8KFV - chains A and C of the 5 polymer chains in the assembly; structure by X-ray diffraction, 2.19 A resolution.

# Chain A
Name: Holliday junction resolvase MOC1, chloroplastic
Source organism: Zea mays
UniProtKB: B4FCI7 (B4FCI7_MAIZE); residue numbers follow UniProt; this construct covers 109-271
Amino-acid sequence (163 residues; numbered 109 to 271; the number before each row is that of its first residue):
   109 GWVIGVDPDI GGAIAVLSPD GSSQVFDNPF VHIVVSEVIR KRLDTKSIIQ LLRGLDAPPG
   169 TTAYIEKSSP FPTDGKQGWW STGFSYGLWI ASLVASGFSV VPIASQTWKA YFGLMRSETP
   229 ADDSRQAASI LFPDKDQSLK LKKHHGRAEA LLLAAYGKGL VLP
Construct notes: engineered mutation Ala229 (Lys in B4FCI7)
Bound ions: Mn2+ site 1: Asp115, Asp117, Glu257 (shared with 1 residue of chain E); Mn2+ site 2: Asp115, Glu174 (shared with 1 residue of chain E)
What the authors report for this chain:
  - mutagenesis - D115N, H253A, H253D: decreased catalytic activity
  - mutagenesis - H253K: abolished catalytic activity on HJ

# Chain C
Molecule: 33-nt DNA strand
Sequence (33 nucleotides; row label = number of the first residue in the row):
     1 CAATCGTGGG AGACCTTTGG TCTCCCTGCA GAT
Not modelled in the structure: 15-17
Bound ions: Mn2+: DC26 (shared with 2 residues of chain B)

# Chain A / chain C interface
Residue-residue contacts (22; chain A residue first):
  Val143(A) - DA11(C)  phosphate contact
  Val143(A) - DG12(C)  phosphate contact
  Ser144(A) - DG10(C)  sugar contact
  Ser144(A) - DA11(C)  hydrogen bond to the phosphate
  Ser144(A) - DG12(C)  hydrogen bond to the phosphate
  Arg148(A) - DA11(C)  salt bridge to the phosphate
  Thr181(A) - DG8(C)  base contact
  Asp182(A) - DG8(C)  hydrogen bond to the base
  Gly183(A) - DG8(C)  hydrogen bond to the base
  Gly183(A) - DG9(C)  phosphate contact
  Lys184(A) - DG9(C)  hydrogen bond to the phosphate
  Lys184(A) - DG10(C)  salt bridge to the phosphate
  Gln185(A) - DG9(C)  hydrogen bond to the base
  Gln185(A) - DG10(C)  hydrogen bond to the phosphate
  Gln185(A) - DA11(C)  hydrogen bond to the phosphate
  Gly186(A) - DG9(C)  hydrogen bond to the base
  Leu249(A) - DA2(C)  phosphate contact
  Leu249(A) - DA3(C)  phosphate contact
  Lys250(A) - DA3(C)  hydrogen bond to the phosphate
  Lys250(A) - DT4(C)  salt bridge to the phosphate
  Lys251(A) - DA2(C)  salt bridge to the phosphate
  Lys251(A) - DA3(C)  hydrogen bond to the phosphate
Also at the interface, not in a pair above, chain A (13 interface residues in all): Val142

# Summary
Chain A and chain C form an interface of 13 and 8 residues respectively, with 11 hydrogen bonds and 4 salt
bridges. Polar pairs include Asp182(A)-DG8(C), Gly183(A)-DG8(C) and Gln185(A)-DG9(C). From the paper: D115N,
H253A and H253D of chain A reduce catalytic activity; H253K of chain A abolishes catalytic activity on HJ.
Here chain A is Holliday junction resolvase MOC1, chloroplastic (Zea mays) and chain C is a 33-nt DNA strand.
Entry 8KFV (Crystal structure of ZmMOC1 K229A in complex with a nicked Holliday junction soaked in Mn2+ for
...) was determined by X-ray diffraction together with 8KFR, 8KFS, 8KFT, 8KFU and 8KFW from the same study.
